Entry 8OL1 (electron microscopy, 3.50 A resolution); this record covers chains F and I of the 14 polymer chains in the assembly.

# Chain F
Name: Histone H4
From: Homo sapiens
UniProt: P62805 (H4_HUMAN); residues 22-102 here correspond to UniProt positions 23-103 (UniProt number = residue number + 1)
Chain sequence (81 residues; row label = number of the first residue in the row):
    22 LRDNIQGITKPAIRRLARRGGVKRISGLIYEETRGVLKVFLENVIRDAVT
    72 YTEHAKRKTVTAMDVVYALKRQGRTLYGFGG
UniProt features mapped onto this chain:
  - modified residue: Lys-31 (N6-(2-hydroxyisobutyryl)lysine), Lys-44 (N6-(2-hydroxyisobutyryl)lysine), Ser-47 (Phosphoserine), Tyr-51 (Phosphotyrosine), Lys-59 (N6-(2-hydroxyisobutyryl)lysine), Lys-77 (N6-(2-hydroxyisobutyryl)lysine), Lys-79 (N6-(2-hydroxyisobutyryl)lysine), Thr-80 (Phosphothreonine), Tyr-88 (Phosphotyrosine), Lys-91 (N6-(2-hydroxyisobutyryl)lysine)
  - cross-link (Glycyl lysine isopeptide (Lys-Gly)): Lys-31 (interchain with G-Cter in SUMO2), Lys-59 (interchain with G-Cter in SUMO2), Lys-79 (interchain with G-Cter in SUMO2), Lys-91 (interchain with G-Cter in SUMO2)

# Chain I
Molecule: 145-nt DNA strand
Sequence (145 nucleotides; row label = number of the first residue in the row):
     1 TGGAGAATCCCGGTGCCGAGGCCGCTCAATTGGTCGTAGACAGCTCTAGC
    51 ACCGCTTAAACGCACGTACGCGCTGTCCCCCGCGTTTTAACCGCCAAGGG
   101 GATTACTCCCTAGTCTCCAGGCACGTGTCAGATATATACATCCTG

# Chain F / chain I interface
Residue-residue contacts - 10 pairs, chain F then chain I:
  Arg-45(F) / DC80(I)  salt bridge to the phosphate
  Arg-45(F) / DC81(I)  phosphate contact
  Ile-46(F) / DC80(I)  sugar contact
  Ile-46(F) / DC81(I)  hydrogen bond to the phosphate
  Ser-47(F) / DC80(I)  phosphate contact
  Gly-48(F) / DC80(I)  phosphate contact
  Arg-78(F) / DG101(I)  phosphate contact
  Arg-78(F) / DA102(I)  salt bridge to the phosphate
  Lys-79(F) / DG101(I)  hydrogen bond to the phosphate
  Thr-80(F) / DG101(I)  hydrogen bond to the phosphate
Other interface residues (no listed pair), chain F (9 interface residues in all): Lys-44, Lys-77
Other interface residues (no listed pair), chain I (6 interface residues in all): DC79, DG100

# In short
Chain F and chain I form an interface of 9 and 6 residues respectively; the contacts include 3 hydrogen bonds
and 2 salt bridges. Polar contacts include Ile-46(F)/DC81(I), Lys-79(F)/DG101(I) and Thr-80(F)/DG101(I).
Chain F is Histone H4 (Homo sapiens) and chain I is a 145-nt DNA strand; the structure, cGAS-Nucleosome in
complex with SPSB3-ELOBC (composite structure), was determined by electron microscopy, deposited together with
8OKX.
